PDB entry 5YCG | X-ray diffraction, 2.40 A resolution | chain A

[Chain A]
Name: Ancestral myoglobin aMbWp of Pakicetus relative
Amino-acid sequence (157 residues; numbered -3 to 153; the number before each row is that of its first residue; numbers below 1 keep their minus sign (Gly-3 is residue -3)):
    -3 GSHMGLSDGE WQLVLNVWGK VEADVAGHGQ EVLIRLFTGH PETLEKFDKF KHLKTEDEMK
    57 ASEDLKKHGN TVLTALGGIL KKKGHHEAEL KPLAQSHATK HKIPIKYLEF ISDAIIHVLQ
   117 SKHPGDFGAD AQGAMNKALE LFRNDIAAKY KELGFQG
Not modelled in the structure: -3 to -1
Ion coordination: heme Fe near His93 (its only coordinating residue here)
Ligand contacts: heme (HEM): Leu32, Thr39, Lys42, Phe43, Lys45, His64, Thr67, Val68, Ala71, Leu72, Pro88, Leu89, Ser92, His93, His97, Ile99, Tyr103, Leu104, Ile107, Phe138
From the paper describing this entry:
  - mutagenesis - V13I, K118R: increased stability (from molecular simulation)

[In short]
Chain A binds heme. From the paper: V13I and K118R increase stability.
Chain A is Ancestral myoglobin aMbWp of Pakicetus relative; the structure, Ancestral myoglobin aMbWp of
Pakicetus relative, was determined by X-ray diffraction together with 5YCE, 5YCH, 5YCI and 5YCJ from the same
study.
